Entry 3VH7 (X-ray diffraction, 2.02 A resolution); this record covers chains C and E of the 6 polymer chains in the assembly.

Chain C (and E):
Molecule: Envelope glycoprotein gp160
Notes: fragment: nhr (unp residues (546-588); chain E of this document is another copy of the same molecule, construct and numbering; everything in this record applies to it too
UniProt: P03375 (ENV_HV1B1); numbering as in UniProt (aligned over 546-588)
Amino-acid sequence (58 residues; numbered -10 to 1003; 956 numbers in that range are skipped by the numbering (no residue carries them; nothing is unmodelled there); the number before each row is that of its first residue; numbers below 1 keep their minus sign (Gly-10 is residue -10)):
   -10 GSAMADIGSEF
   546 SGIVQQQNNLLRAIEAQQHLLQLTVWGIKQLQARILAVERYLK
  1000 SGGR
Unresolved in the structure: -10 to -9, 588, 1000-1003 (chain E: -10, 1003)
Sequence notes: expression tag (-10 to 0, 1000-1003)
Reported in the primary citation:
  - self-association interface (contacts with another copy of this molecule); pairs are residue here / residue on that copy: Glu584-Arg579 (hydrogen bond)
  - mutagenesis - Q575A, Q575L: decreased binding to CP32M (citing earlier work)

How chain C and chain E interact:
Pairs across the interface - 37 pairs, chain C then chain E:
  Ala-8(C) - Met-7(E)  hydrophobic
  Met-7(C) - Met-7(E)  hydrophobic
  Ile-4(C) - Met-7(E)  hydrophobic
  Ile-4(C) - Phe0(E)  hydrophobic
  Glu-1(C) - Phe0(E)
  Phe0(C) - Phe0(E)  hydrophobic
  Ile548(C) - Phe0(E)  hydrophobic
  Ile548(C) - Ile548(E)  hydrophobic
  Ile548(C) - Gln552(E)  hydrogen bond (backbone-side chain)
  Gln551(C) - Gln552(E)
  Gln552(C) - Gln552(E)
  Leu555(C) - Gln552(E)
  Leu555(C) - Leu555(E)  hydrophobic
  Leu555(C) - Leu556(E)  hydrophobic
  Leu555(C) - Ile559(E)
  Ile559(C) - Ile559(E)  hydrophobic
  Gln562(C) - Ile559(E)  hydrogen bond (side chain-backbone)
  Gln562(C) - Gln562(E)
  Gln562(C) - Gln563(E)  hydrogen bond
  Gln562(C) - Leu566(E)
  Leu565(C) - Gln563(E)
  Leu565(C) - Leu566(E)  hydrophobic
  Leu566(C) - Leu566(E)  hydrophobic
  Thr569(C) - Leu566(E)
  Thr569(C) - Thr569(E)
  Thr569(C) - Ile573(E)
  Ile573(C) - Ile573(E)  hydrophobic
  Leu576(C) - Ile573(E)
  Leu576(C) - Leu576(E)  hydrophobic
  Leu576(C) - Gln577(E)
  Arg579(C) - Gln577(E)  hydrogen bond
  Arg579(C) - Leu581(E)
  Arg579(C) - Glu584(E)  salt bridge
  Ile580(C) - Ile580(E)  hydrophobic
  Val583(C) - Val583(E)  hydrophobic
  Val583(C) - Leu587(E)  hydrophobic
  Tyr586(C) - Lys588(E)
Other interface residues (no listed pair), chain C (22 interface residues in all): Ala558, Leu587
Other interface residues (no listed pair), chain E (23 interface residues in all): Ile-4, Val549, Val570

Summary:
Chain C and chain E form an interface of 22 and 23 residues respectively; the contacts include 4 hydrogen
bonds and 1 salt bridge. Among the polar pairs are Arg579(C)-Glu584(E), Ile548(C)-Gln552(E) and
Gln562(C)-Ile559(E). From the paper: Q575A and Q575L of chain C reduce binding to CP32M; a self-association
interface involving Glu584(C).
Both chains are Envelope glycoprotein gp160. Entry 3VH7 (Structure of HIV-1 gp41 NHR/fusion inhibitor complex
P21) was determined by X-ray diffraction (same publication as 3VGY).
